6SA8 - chains A and B; structure by X-ray diffraction, 2.40 A resolution.

[Chain A]
Protein: ring-like DARPin-Armadillo fusion H83_D01
Organism: synthetic construct
Notes: antibody fragment or engineered binder
Amino-acid sequence (671 residues; each row starts with the number of its first residue):
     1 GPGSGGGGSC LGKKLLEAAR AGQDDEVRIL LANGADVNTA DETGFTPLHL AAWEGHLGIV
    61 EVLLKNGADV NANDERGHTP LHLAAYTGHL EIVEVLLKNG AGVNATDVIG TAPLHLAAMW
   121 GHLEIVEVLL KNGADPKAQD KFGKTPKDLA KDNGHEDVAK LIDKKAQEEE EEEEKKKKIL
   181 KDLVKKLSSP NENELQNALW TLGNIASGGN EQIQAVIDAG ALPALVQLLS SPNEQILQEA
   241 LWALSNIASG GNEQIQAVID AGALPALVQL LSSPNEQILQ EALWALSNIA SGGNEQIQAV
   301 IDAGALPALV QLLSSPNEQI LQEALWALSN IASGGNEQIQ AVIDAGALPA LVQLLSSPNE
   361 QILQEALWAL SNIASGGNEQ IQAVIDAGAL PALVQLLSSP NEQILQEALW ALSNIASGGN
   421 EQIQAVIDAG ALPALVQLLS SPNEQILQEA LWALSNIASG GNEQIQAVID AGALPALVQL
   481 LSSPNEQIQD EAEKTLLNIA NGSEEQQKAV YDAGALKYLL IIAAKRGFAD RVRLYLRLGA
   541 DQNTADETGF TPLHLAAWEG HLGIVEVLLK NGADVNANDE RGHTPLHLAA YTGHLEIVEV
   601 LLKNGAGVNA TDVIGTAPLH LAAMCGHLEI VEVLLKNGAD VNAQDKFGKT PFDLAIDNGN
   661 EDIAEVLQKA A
Unresolved in the structure: 1-6
Disulfides: Cys10-Cys625

[Chain B]
Protein: Lys-arg-lys-arg-lys-arg-lys-arg-lys-arg
Amino-acid sequence (10 residues; row label = number of the first residue in the row):
     1 KRKRKRKRKR

[Chain A / chain B interface]
Pairs across the interface - 55 pairs, chain A then chain B:
  Ser249(A) with Lys9(B); Arg10(B)
  Gly250(A) with Lys9(B)
  Trp284(A) with Arg10(B)
  Ser287(A) with Arg10(B)
  Asn288(A) with Lys9(B); Arg10(B), hydrogen bond (side chain-backbone)
  Ser291(A) with Lys7(B); Lys9(B), hydrogen bond
  Gly292(A) with Lys7(B)
  Ile297(A) with Lys7(B)
  Glu323(A) with Arg10(B), salt bridge
  Trp326(A) with Arg8(B), hydrogen bond (side chain-backbone); Arg10(B)
  Ser329(A) with Arg8(B)
  Asn330(A) with Lys7(B); Arg8(B), hydrogen bond (side chain-backbone)
  Ser333(A) with Lys5(B); Arg6(B); Lys7(B), hydrogen bond
  Gly334(A) with Lys5(B), hydrogen bond (backbone-side chain)
  Ile339(A) with Lys5(B)
  Glu365(A) with Arg8(B), salt bridge
  Trp368(A) with Arg6(B); Arg8(B)
  Ser371(A) with Arg6(B), hydrogen bond
  Asn372(A) with Lys5(B); Arg6(B), hydrogen bond (side chain-backbone)
  Ser375(A) with Lys3(B); Arg4(B); Lys5(B), hydrogen bond
  Gly376(A) with Lys3(B), hydrogen bond (backbone-side chain)
  Gly377(A) with Lys3(B)
  Asn378(A) with Lys3(B)
  Glu407(A) with Arg6(B), salt bridge
  Trp410(A) with Arg4(B); Arg6(B)
  Ser413(A) with Arg4(B)
  Asn414(A) with Arg2(B); Lys3(B); Arg4(B), hydrogen bond (side chain-backbone)
  Ala416(A) with Lys1(B)
  Ser417(A) with Lys1(B), hydrogen bond (backbone-backbone); Arg2(B); Lys3(B)
  Gly418(A) with Lys1(B)
  Ile423(A) with Lys1(B)
  Glu449(A) with Arg4(B), salt bridge
  Trp452(A) with Arg2(B); Arg4(B)
  Ser455(A) with Arg2(B)
  Asn456(A) with Lys1(B); Arg2(B)
  Ser459(A) with Lys1(B), hydrogen bond (backbone-side chain)
  Glu491(A) with Arg2(B), salt bridge
Other interface residues (no listed pair), chain A (38 interface residues in all): Ile381
Interface features reported in the paper:
  - interface residues, chain B: Arg2(B)

[Overview]
38 residues of chain A face 10 of chain B across their interface, with 13 hydrogen bonds and 5 salt bridges.
Among the polar pairs are Glu323(A)-Arg10(B), Glu365(A)-Arg8(B) and Glu407(A)-Arg6(B). The paper reports the
interface residue Arg2(B).
Chain A is ring-like DARPin-Armadillo fusion H83_D01 (synthetic construct) and chain B is
Lys-arg-lys-arg-lys-arg-lys-arg-lys-arg; the structure, ring-like DARPin-Armadillo fusion H83_D01, was
determined by X-ray diffraction together with 6SA6 and 6SA7 from the same study.
